6XEZ - chains E and F of the 8 polymer chains in the assembly; structure by electron microscopy, 3.50 A resolution.

== Chain E (and F) ==
Protein: Helicase
Source organism: Severe acute respiratory syndrome coronavirus 2
Notes: EC 3.6.4.12, 3.6.4.13; chain F of this document is another copy of the same molecule, construct and numbering; everything in this record applies to it too
UniProt: P0DTD1 (R1AB_SARS2); residues 1-601 here correspond to UniProt positions 5325-5925 (UniProt number = residue number + 5324)
Chain sequence (605 residues; each row starts with the number of its first residue; numbers below 1 keep their minus sign (Gly-3 is residue -3)):
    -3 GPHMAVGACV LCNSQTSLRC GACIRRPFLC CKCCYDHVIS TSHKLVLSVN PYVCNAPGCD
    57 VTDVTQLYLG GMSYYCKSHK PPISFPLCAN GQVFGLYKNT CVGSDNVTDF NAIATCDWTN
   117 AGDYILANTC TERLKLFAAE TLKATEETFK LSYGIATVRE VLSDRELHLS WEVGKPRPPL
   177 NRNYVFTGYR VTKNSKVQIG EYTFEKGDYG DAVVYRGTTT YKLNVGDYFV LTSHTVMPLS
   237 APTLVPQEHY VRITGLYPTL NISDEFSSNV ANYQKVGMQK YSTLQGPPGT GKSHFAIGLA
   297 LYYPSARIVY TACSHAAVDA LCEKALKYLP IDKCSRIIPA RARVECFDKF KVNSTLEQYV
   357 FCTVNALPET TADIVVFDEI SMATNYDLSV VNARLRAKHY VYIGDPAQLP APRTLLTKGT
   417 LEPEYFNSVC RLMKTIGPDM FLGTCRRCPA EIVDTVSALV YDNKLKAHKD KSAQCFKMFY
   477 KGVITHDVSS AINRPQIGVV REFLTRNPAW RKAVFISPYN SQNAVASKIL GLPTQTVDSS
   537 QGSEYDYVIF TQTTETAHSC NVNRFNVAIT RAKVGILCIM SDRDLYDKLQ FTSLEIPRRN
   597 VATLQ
Disordered / not traced: -3 to 0, 597-601
Sequence notes: expression tag (-3 to 0)
Metal / ion sites: Zn2+ site 1: Cys5, Cys8, Cys26, Cys29; Zn2+ site 2: Cys16, Cys19, His33, His39; Zn2+ site 3: Cys50, Cys55, Cys72, His75
Ligand contacts:
  - chapso (1N7): Val45, Leu65, Gly66, Met68, Tyr70, Phe90, Leu92, Lys94
  - ADP / aluminium fluoride: Gly282, Pro283, Pro284, Gly285, Thr286, Gly287, Lys288, Ser289, His290, Glu375, Gln404, Arg443, Glu540, Arg567
UniProt features mapped onto this chain:
  - binding site (Zn(2+)): Cys5, Cys8, Cys16, Cys19, Cys26, Cys29, His33, His39, Cys50, Cys55, Cys72, His75
  - binding site (a ribonucleoside 5'-triphosphate): Gly282 to Ser289
  - site: Gln601 (Cleavage)

== Interface between chain E and chain F ==
Pairs across the interface (8):
  Asp160(E) with Val247(F)
  Thr216(E) with Val247(F); Arg248(F); Thr250(F)
  Tyr217(E) with Val247(F)
  Lys218(E) with His245(F); Tyr246(F); Val247(F)
Interface residues without a listed pair, chain E (5 interface residues in all): Leu219

== Summary ==
The chain E/chain F interface involves 5 residues from each chain. Ligands of chain E: ADP / aluminium
fluoride and chapso. From UniProt: 12 Zn2+-binding residues and 8 ribonucleoside 5'-triphosphate-binding
residues on chain E.
Chain E and chain F are both Helicase (Severe acute respiratory syndrome coronavirus 2); the structure,
Structure of SARS-CoV-2 replication-transcription complex bound to nsp13 helicase - nsp13(2)-RTC, was
determined by electron microscopy.
